4OHU - chains B and D of the 4 polymer chains in the assembly; structure by X-ray diffraction, 1.60 A resolution.

# Chain B (and D)
Name: Enoyl-[acyl-carrier-protein] reductase [NADH]
From: Mycobacterium tuberculosis
Notes: EC 1.3.1.9; chain D of this document is another copy of the same molecule, construct and numbering; everything in this record applies to it too
Reference sequence: P0A5Y6 (INHA_MYCTU); residues 1-269 here = UniProt positions 1-269
Sequence (289 residues; each row starts with the number of its first residue; numbers below 1 keep their minus sign (Met-19 is residue -19)):
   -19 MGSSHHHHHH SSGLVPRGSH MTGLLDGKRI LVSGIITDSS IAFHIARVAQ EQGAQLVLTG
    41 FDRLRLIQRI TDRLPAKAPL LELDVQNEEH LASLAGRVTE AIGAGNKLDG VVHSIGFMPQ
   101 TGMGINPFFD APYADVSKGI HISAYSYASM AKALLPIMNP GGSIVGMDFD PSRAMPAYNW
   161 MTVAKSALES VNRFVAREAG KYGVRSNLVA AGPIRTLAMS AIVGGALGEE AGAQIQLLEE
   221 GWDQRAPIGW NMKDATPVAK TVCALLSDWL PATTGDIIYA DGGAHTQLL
Unresolved in the structure: -19 to 1 (chain D: -19 to 2, 208-219)
Construct notes: expression tag (-19 to 0)
Ligand contacts:
  - 2-(2-bromophenoxy)-5-hexylphenol (2TK): Gly96, Phe97, Met98, Met103, Phe149, Met155, Pro156, Ala157, Tyr158, Met161, Lys165, Pro193, Ala198, Met199, Ala201, Ile202, Ile215, Leu218
  - NAD (nicotinamide-adenine-dinucleotide): Gly14, Ile15, Ile16, Ser20, Ile21, Ala22, Phe41, Leu63, Asp64, Val65, Gln66, Ser94, Ile95, Gly96, Phe97, Ile122, Met147, Asp148, Phe149, Tyr158, Met161, Lys165, Ala191, Gly192, Pro193, Ile194, Thr196, Ala198, Met199
Reported in the primary citation:
  - binding site for 2-(2-bromophenoxy)-5-hexylphenol: Met199, Ile202, Val203, Ile215

# Chain B / chain D interface
Residue-residue contacts (68):
  Leu4(B) with Trp249(D), hydrophobic
  Val28(B) with Trp249(D), hydrophobic
  Gln32(B) with Trp249(D)
  Arg173(B) with Thr266(D); Gln267(D), hydrogen bond (backbone-side chain)
  Ala176(B) with Pro227(D)
  Arg177(B) with Gln267(D), hydrogen bond; Leu269(D), hydrogen bond (side chain-backbone)
  Gly180(B) with Pro227(D)
  Val184(B) with Ile228(D)
  Pro227(B) with Ala176(D); Gly180(D); Thr254(D)
  Ile228(B) with Val184(D); Pro251(D); Ala252(D), hydrophobic
  Trp230(B) with Ala252(D), hydrophobic
  Pro237(B) with Pro251(D), hydrophobic; Ala252(D), hydrophobic
  Lys240(B) with Asp248(D); Trp249(D)
  Thr241(B) with Trp249(D); Leu250(D)
  Ala244(B) with Trp249(D); Leu250(D), hydrophobic
  Asp248(B) with Lys240(D)
  Trp249(B) with Leu4(D), hydrophobic; Val28(D), hydrophobic; Gln32(D); Lys240(D); Thr241(D); Ala244(D)
  Leu250(B) with Thr241(D); Ala244(D), hydrophobic
  Pro251(B) with Ile228(D); Pro237(D), hydrophobic
  Ala252(B) with Ile228(D), hydrophobic; Trp230(D), hydrophobic; Pro237(D), hydrophobic; Tyr259(D); Ala260(D); Asp261(D), hydrogen bond (backbone-backbone); Gly262(D), hydrogen bond (backbone-backbone); Gly263(D)
  Thr253(B) with Tyr259(D), hydrogen bond (side chain-backbone)
  Thr254(B) with Pro227(D); Gly262(D); Gly263(D); Thr266(D)
  Gly255(B) with Thr266(D)
  Asp256(B) with Tyr259(D); His265(D), salt bridge
  Tyr259(B) with Ala252(D); Thr253(D), hydrogen bond (backbone-side chain); Asp256(D)
  Ala260(B) with Ala252(D)
  Asp261(B) with Ala252(D), hydrogen bond (backbone-backbone)
  Gly262(B) with Ala252(D), hydrogen bond (backbone-backbone); Thr254(D)
  Gly263(B) with Ala252(D); Thr254(D)
  His265(B) with Asp256(D), salt bridge
  Thr266(B) with Arg173(D); Thr254(D); Gly255(D)
  Gln267(B) with Arg173(D), hydrogen bond (side chain-backbone); Arg177(D), hydrogen bond
  Leu269(B) with Arg177(D), hydrogen bond (backbone-side chain)
Other interface residues (no listed pair), chain B (36 interface residues in all): Arg185, Cys243, Ile258
Other interface residues (no listed pair), chain D (36 interface residues in all): Arg185, Cys243, Ile258

# Overview
Chain B and chain D each contribute 36 residues to their interface; the contacts include 12 hydrogen bonds and
2 salt bridges. Polar pairs include Asp256(B)-His265(D), Arg173(B)-Gln267(D) and Arg177(B)-Gln267(D). Ligands
of chain B: NAD and 2-(2-bromophenoxy)-5-hexylphenol. The paper reports a binding site for
2-(2-bromophenoxy)-5-hexylphenol at Met199(B), Ile202(B) and Val203(B) among others.
Chain B and chain D are both Enoyl-[acyl-carrier-protein] reductase [NADH] (Mycobacterium tuberculosis); the
structure, Crystal structure of Mycobacterium tuberculosis InhA in complex with inhibitor PT92, was determined
by X-ray diffraction (same publication as 4OXK, 4OXN, 4OXY and 4OYR).
